Entry 8JP1 (X-ray diffraction, 2.00 A resolution); this record covers chain A.

# Chain A
Name: Aldo-keto reductase family 1 member C3
Organism: Homo sapiens
Notes: EC 1.1.1.-, 1.1.1.210, 1.1.1.53, 1.1.1.62, 1.1.1.357, 1.1.1.188, 1.1.1.239, 1.1.1.64
UniProtKB: P42330 (AK1C3_HUMAN); residues 1-323 here = UniProt positions 1-323
Chain sequence (331 residues; row label = number of the first residue in the row):
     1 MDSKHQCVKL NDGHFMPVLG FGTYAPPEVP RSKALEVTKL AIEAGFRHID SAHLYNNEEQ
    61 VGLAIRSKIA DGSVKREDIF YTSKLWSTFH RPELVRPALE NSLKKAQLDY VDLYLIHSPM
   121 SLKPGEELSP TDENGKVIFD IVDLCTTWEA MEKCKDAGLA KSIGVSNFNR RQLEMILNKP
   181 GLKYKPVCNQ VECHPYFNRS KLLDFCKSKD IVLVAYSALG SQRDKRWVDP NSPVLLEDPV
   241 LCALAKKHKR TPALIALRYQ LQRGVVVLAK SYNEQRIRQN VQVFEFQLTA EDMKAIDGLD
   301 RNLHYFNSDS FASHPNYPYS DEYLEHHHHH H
Not modelled in the structure: 1-5, 320-331
Construct notes: expression tag (324-331)
Small-molecule neighbours:
  - 7-hydroxy-2-(4-hydroxy-phenyl)-chroman-4-one (DFV): Tyr24, Leu54, Tyr55, Lys84, Trp86, His117, Ser129, Trp227, Phe306, Phe311
  - NADP (NAP; NADP nicotinamide-adenine-dinucleotide phosphate): Gly22, Thr23, Tyr24, Asp50, Tyr55, Lys84, His117, Ser166, Asn167, Gln190, Tyr216, Ser217, Ala218, Leu219, Gly220, Ser221, Gln222, Leu236, Ala253, Leu268, Ala269, Lys270, Ser271, Tyr272, Asn273, Arg276, Gln279, Asn280, Phe306

# Summary
Bound to chain A: NADP and 7-hydroxy-2-(4-hydroxy-phenyl)-chroman-4-one.
Chain A is Aldo-keto reductase family 1 member C3 (Homo sapiens); the structure, Crystal structure of AKR1C3
in complex with DFV, was determined by X-ray diffraction (same publication as 8JP2).
